8H95 - chains B and C of the 3 polymer chains in the assembly; structure by electron microscopy, 3.38 A resolution.

# Chain B
Molecule: Transducin-like enhancer protein 6
Organism: Mus musculus
Reference sequence: Q9WVB3 (TLE6_MOUSE); residue numbers follow UniProt; this construct covers 1-581
Sequence (581 residues; each row starts with the number of its first residue):
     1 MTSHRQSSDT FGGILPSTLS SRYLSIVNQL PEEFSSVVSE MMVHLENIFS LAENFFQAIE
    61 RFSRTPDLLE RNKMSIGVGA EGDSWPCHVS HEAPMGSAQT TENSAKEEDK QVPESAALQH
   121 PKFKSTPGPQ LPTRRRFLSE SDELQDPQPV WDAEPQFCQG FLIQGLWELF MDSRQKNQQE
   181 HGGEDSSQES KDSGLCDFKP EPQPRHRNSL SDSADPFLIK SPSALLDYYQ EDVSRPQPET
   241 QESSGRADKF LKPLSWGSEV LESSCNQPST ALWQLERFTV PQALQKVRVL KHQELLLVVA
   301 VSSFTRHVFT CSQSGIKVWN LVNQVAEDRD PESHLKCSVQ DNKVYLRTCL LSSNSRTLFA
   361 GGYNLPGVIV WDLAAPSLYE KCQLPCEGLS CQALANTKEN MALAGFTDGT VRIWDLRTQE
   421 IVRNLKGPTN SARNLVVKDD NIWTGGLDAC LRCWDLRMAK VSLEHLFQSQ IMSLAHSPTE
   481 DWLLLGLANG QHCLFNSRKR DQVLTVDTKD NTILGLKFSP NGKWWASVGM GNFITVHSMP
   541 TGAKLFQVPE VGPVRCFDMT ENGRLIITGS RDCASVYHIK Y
Not modelled in the structure: 1-145, 178-246

# Chain C
Molecule: Oocyte-expressed protein homolog
Organism: Mus musculus
Reference sequence: Q9CWE6 (OOEP_MOUSE); residue numbers follow UniProt; this construct covers 1-164
Sequence (164 residues; each row starts with the number of its first residue):
     1 MASHTADADA KPDSDSQKLL NVLPVSLRLR TRPWWFPIQE VSNPLVLYME AWVAERVIGT
    61 DQAEISEIEW MCQALLTVDS VNSGNLAEIT IFGQPSAQTR MKNILLNMAA WHKENELQRA
   121 VKVKEVEEFL KIRASSILSK LSKKGLKLAG FPLPLEGRET QMES
Not modelled in the structure: 1-25, 115-164
Swiss-Prot annotation at these positions:
  - mutagenesis: Arg32 (R32W/P/G: Impaired formation of the subcortical maternal complex (SCMC))

# Chain B / chain C interface
Pairs across the interface - 20 pairs, chain B then chain C:
  Trp256(B) - Gln94(C)
  Phe304(B) - Gln73(C)
  Thr305(B) - Trp70(C)
  Thr305(B) - Gln73(C)
  Arg306(B) - Glu40(C)  salt bridge
  Val318(B) - Trp34(C)  hydrophobic
  Val322(B) - Glu40(C)
  Asn323(B) - Gln39(C)  hydrogen bond
  Glu332(B) - Trp34(C)
  Ser333(B) - Trp34(C)
  Ser355(B) - Trp70(C)
  Arg356(B) - Glu67(C)  salt bridge
  Leu373(B) - Trp34(C)
  Leu373(B) - Trp35(C)
  Leu373(B) - Trp70(C)
  Ala375(B) - Trp34(C)
  Ala375(B) - Trp35(C)
  Pro376(B) - Pro33(C)
  Pro376(B) - Trp34(C)
  Leu378(B) - Trp34(C)  hydrophobic
Other interface residues (no listed pair), chain B (19 interface residues in all): His307, Asn320, Asn354, Ala374
Other interface residues (no listed pair), chain C (12 interface residues in all): Pro37, Met71, Pro95

# In short
19 residues of chain B face 12 of chain C across their interface, with 1 hydrogen bond and 2 salt bridges.
Among the polar pairs are Arg306(B)-Glu40(C), Arg356(B)-Glu67(C) and Asn323(B)-Gln39(C). From UniProt: one
mutagenesis site on chain C.
Chain B is Transducin-like enhancer protein 6 and chain C is Oocyte-expressed protein homolog, both from Mus
musculus; the structure, Structure of mouse SCMC bound with full-length FILIA, was determined by electron
microscopy, deposited together with 8H93, 8H94 and 8H96.
